5UHA - chains D and G of the 8 polymer chains in the assembly; structure by X-ray diffraction, 3.91 A resolution.

[Chain D]
Molecule: DNA-directed RNA polymerase subunit beta'
From: Mycobacterium tuberculosis (strain ATCC 25618 / H37Rv)
Notes: EC 2.7.7.6
UniProtKB: P9WGY7 (RPOC_MYCTU); numbering as in UniProt (aligned over 1-1316)
Amino-acid sequence (1316 residues; each row starts with the number of its first residue):
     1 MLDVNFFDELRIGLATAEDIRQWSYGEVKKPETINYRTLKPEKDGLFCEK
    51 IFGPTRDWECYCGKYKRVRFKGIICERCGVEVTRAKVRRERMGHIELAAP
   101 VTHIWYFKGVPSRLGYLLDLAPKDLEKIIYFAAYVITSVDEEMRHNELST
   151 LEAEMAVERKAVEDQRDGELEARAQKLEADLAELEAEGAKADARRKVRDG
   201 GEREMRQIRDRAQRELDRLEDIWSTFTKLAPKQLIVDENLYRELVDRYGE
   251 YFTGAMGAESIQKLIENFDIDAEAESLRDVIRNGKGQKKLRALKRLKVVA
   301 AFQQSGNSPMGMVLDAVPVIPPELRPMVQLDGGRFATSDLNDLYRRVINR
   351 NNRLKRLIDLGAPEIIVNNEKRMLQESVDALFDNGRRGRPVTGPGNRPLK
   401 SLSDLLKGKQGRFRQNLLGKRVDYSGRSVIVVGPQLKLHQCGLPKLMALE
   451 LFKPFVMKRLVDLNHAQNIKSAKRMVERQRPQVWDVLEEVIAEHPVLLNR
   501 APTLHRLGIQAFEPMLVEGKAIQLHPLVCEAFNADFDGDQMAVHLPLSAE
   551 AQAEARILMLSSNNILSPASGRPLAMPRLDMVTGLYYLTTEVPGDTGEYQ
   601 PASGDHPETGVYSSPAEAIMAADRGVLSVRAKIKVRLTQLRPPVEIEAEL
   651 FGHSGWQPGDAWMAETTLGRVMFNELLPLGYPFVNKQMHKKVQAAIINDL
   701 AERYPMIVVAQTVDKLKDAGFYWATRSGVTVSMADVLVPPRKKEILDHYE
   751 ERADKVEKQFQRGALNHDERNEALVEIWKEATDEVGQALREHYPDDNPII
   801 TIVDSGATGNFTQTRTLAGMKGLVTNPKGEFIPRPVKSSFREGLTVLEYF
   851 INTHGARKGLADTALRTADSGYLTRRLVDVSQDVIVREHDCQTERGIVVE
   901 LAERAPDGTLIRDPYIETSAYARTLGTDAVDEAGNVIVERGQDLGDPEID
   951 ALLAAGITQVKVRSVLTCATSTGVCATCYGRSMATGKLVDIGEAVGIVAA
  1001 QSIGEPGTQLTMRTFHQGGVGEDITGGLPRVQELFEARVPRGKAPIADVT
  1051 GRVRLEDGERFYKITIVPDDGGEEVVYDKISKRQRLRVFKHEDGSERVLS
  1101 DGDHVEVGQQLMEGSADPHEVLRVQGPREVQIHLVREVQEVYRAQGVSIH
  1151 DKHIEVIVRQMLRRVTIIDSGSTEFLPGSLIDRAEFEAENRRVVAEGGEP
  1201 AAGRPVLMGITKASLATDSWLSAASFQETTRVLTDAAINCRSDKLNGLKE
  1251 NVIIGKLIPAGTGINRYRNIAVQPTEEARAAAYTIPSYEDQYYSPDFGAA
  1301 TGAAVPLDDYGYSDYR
Unresolved in the structure: 1-2, 1012-1025, 1282-1316
Ion coordination: Zn2+ site 1: Cys-60, Cys-62, Cys-75, Cys-78; Mg2+: Asp-535, Asp-537, Asp-539; Zn2+ site 2: Cys-891, Cys-968, Cys-975, Cys-978
UniProt features mapped onto this chain:
  - binding site (Zn(2+)): Cys-60, Cys-62, Cys-75, Cys-78, Cys-891, Cys-968, Cys-975, Cys-978
  - binding site (Mg(2+)): Asp-535, Asp-537, Asp-539

[Chain G]
Molecule: 16-nt DNA strand
Sequence (16 nucleotides; numbered 5 to 20; the number before each row is that of its first residue):
     5 CATCCGTGAGTCGAGG
Unresolved in the structure: 20

[Chain D / chain G interface]
Residue-residue contacts (15; chain D residue first):
  Lys-108(D) / DG10(G)  phosphate contact
  Arg-386(D) / DT11(G)  salt bridge to the phosphate
  Lys-407(D) / DT11(G)  salt bridge to the phosphate
  Lys-409(D) / DA13(G)  phosphate contact
  Lys-409(D) / DG14(G)  salt bridge to the phosphate
  Lys-409(D) / DT15(G)  salt bridge to the phosphate
  Arg-414(D) / DA13(G)  salt bridge to the phosphate
  Arg-421(D) / DG17(G)  salt bridge to the phosphate
  Arg-427(D) / DC16(G)  sugar contact
  Thr-867(D) / DG14(G)  sugar contact
  Ala-868(D) / DA13(G)  phosphate contact
  Ala-868(D) / DG14(G)  sugar contact
  Tyr-872(D) / DG12(G)  phosphate contact
  Tyr-872(D) / DA13(G)  sugar contact
  Glu-1228(D) / DG12(G)  phosphate contact
Also at the interface, not in a pair above, chain D (15 interface residues in all): Ala-501, Pro-502, Gln-1227, Thr-1230

[Summary]
15 residues of chain D and 8 residues of chain G are in contact, with 6 salt bridges. Polar contacts include
Arg-386(D)/DT11(G), Lys-407(D)/DT11(G) and Lys-409(D)/DG14(G). Curated annotation (UniProt) lists 8
Zn2+-binding residues and 3 Mg2+-binding residues on chain D.
Chain D is DNA-directed RNA polymerase subunit beta' (Mycobacterium tuberculosis (strain ATCC 25618 / H37Rv))
and chain G is a 16-nt DNA strand; the structure, Crystal structure of Mycobacterium tuberculosis
transcription initiation complex, was determined by X-ray diffraction, deposited together with 5UH5, 5UH6,
5UH8, 5UH9, 5UHB, 5UHC and 4 further entries.
